Entry 5X0Y (electron microscopy, 4.69 A resolution (low resolution: residue-level contacts below are approximate; hydrogen-bond / salt-bridge calls are withheld)); this record covers chains E and I of the 11 polymer chains in the assembly.

# Chain E
Protein: Histone H3.2
Organism: Xenopus laevis
UniProtKB: P84233 (H32_XENLA); residues 1-135 here correspond to UniProt positions 2-136 (UniProt number = residue number + 1)
Sequence (135 residues; each row starts with the number of its first residue):
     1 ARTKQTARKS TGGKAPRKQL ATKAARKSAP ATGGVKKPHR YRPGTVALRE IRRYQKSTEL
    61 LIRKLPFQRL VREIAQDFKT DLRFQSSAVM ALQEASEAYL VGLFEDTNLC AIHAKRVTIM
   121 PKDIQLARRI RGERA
Unresolved in the structure: 1-39, 135
Swiss-Prot annotation at these positions:
  - modified residue: Arg-2 (Asymmetric dimethylarginine), Thr-3 (Phosphothreonine), Lys-4 (Allysine), Gln-5 (5-glutamyl dopamine), Thr-6 (Phosphothreonine), Arg-8 (Citrulline), Lys-9 (N6,N6,N6-trimethyllysine), Ser-10 (ADP-ribosylserine), Thr-11 (Phosphothreonine), Lys-14 (N6-(2-hydroxyisobutyryl)lysine), Arg-17 (Asymmetric dimethylarginine), Lys-18 (N6-(2-hydroxyisobutyryl)lysine), Lys-23 (N6-(2-hydroxyisobutyryl)lysine), Arg-26 (Citrulline), Lys-27 (N6,N6,N6-trimethyllysine), Ser-28 (ADP-ribosylserine), Lys-36 (N6,N6,N6-trimethyllysine), Lys-37 (N6-methyllysine), Tyr-41 (Phosphotyrosine), Lys-56 (N6,N6,N6-trimethyllysine) and 8 more in UniProt
  - lipidation: Cys-110 (S-palmitoyl cysteine)

# Chain I
Molecule: 167-nt DNA strand
Sequence (167 nucleotides; each row starts with the number of its first residue):
     1 ATCGAGAATC CCGGTGCCGA GGCCGCTCAA TTGGTCGTAG ACAGCTCTAG CACCGCTTAA
    61 ACGCACGTAC GCGCTGTCCC CCGCGTTTTA ACCGCCAAGG GGATTACTCC CTAGTCTCCA
   121 GGCACGTGTC AGATATATAC ATCCGATAGC TTGTCGAGAA GTACGAT
Unresolved in the structure: 1, 148-167

# Interface between chain E and chain I
Pairs across the interface - 21 pairs, chain E then chain I:
  Tyr-41(E) / DC144(I)
  Arg-42(E) / DA69(I)
  Arg-42(E) / DC144(I)
  Arg-42(E) / DG145(I)
  Pro-43(E) / DA69(I)
  Thr-45(E) / DC144(I)
  Arg-63(E) / DA60(I)
  Arg-63(E) / DA61(I)
  Arg-72(E) / DC51(I)
  Leu-82(E) / DC51(I)
  Arg-83(E) / DG50(I)
  Arg-83(E) / DC51(I)
  Phe-84(E) / DG50(I)
  Phe-84(E) / DC51(I)
  Gln-85(E) / DG50(I)
  Ser-86(E) / DG50(I)
  Arg-116(E) / DG71(I)
  Arg-116(E) / DC72(I)
  Val-117(E) / DC70(I)
  Val-117(E) / DG71(I)
  Thr-118(E) / DG71(I)
Other interface residues (no listed pair), chain E (16 interface residues in all): Lys-115, Met-120
Other interface residues (no listed pair), chain I (13 interface residues in all): DA49, DT68, DC143

# Overview
16 residues of chain E and 13 residues of chain I are in contact.
Here chain E is Histone H3.2 (Xenopus laevis) and chain I is a 167-nt DNA strand. Entry 5X0Y (Complex of
Snf2-Nucleosome complex with Snf2 bound to SHL2 of the nucleosome) was determined by electron microscopy
together with 5X0X from the same study.
